Entry 4JIQ (X-ray diffraction, 2.49 A resolution); this record covers chain A.

[Chain A]
Name: GTN Reductase
Organism: Agrobacterium tumefaciens
UniProtKB: O31246 (O31246_RHIRD); residues 1-371 here = UniProt positions 1-371
Amino-acid sequence (377 residues; numbered 1 to 377; the number before each row is that of its first residue):
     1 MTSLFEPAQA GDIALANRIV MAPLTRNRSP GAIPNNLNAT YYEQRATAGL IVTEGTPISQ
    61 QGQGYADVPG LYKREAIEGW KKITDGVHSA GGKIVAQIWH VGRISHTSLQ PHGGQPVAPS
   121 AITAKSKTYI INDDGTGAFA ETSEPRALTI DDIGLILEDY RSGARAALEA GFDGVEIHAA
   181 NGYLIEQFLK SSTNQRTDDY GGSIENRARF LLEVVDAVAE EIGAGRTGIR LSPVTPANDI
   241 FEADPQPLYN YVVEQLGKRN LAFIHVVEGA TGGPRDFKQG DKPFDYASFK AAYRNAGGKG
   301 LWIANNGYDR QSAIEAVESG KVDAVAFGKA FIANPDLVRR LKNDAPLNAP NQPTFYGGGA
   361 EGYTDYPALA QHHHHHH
Unresolved in the structure: 1, 371-377
Construct notes: expression tag (372-377)
Small-molecule neighbours:
  - 1-nitro-2-phenylpropene (1L5; [(1E)-1-nitroprop-1-en-2-yl]benzene): T25, Y65, W99, Y129, H178, N181, Y183, Y356
  - FMN (flavin mononucleotide): A22, P23, L24, T25, E54, G55, Q97, H178, N181, R230, T271, G272, N305, N306, G307, A326, F327, G328, K329, I332, F355, Y356
From the paper describing this entry:
  - binding site for 1-nitro-2-phenylpropene: Y65, H178, N181, Y183, Y356
  - catalytic residues: Y183

[In short]
Chain A binds flavin mononucleotide and 1-nitro-2-phenylpropene. The paper reports the catalytic residue Y183;
a binding site for 1-nitro-2-phenylpropene at Y65, H178 and N181 among others.
Chain A is GTN Reductase (Agrobacterium tumefaciens); the structure, Crystal structure of glycerol trinitrate
reductase NerA from Agrobacterium radiobacter in complex with 1-nitro-2-phenylpropene, was determined by X-ray
diffraction (same publication as 4JIC and 4JIP).
